PDB entry 5ND4 | electron microscopy, 4.40 A resolution (low resolution: residue-level contacts below are approximate; hydrogen-bond / salt-bridge calls are withheld) | chains C and B of the 3 polymer chains in the assembly

Chain C:
Protein: Kinesin-like protein KIF20A
Organism: Mus musculus
Reference sequence: P97329 (KI20A_MOUSE); numbering as in UniProt (aligned over 21-521)
Chain sequence (501 residues; numbered 21 to 521; the number before each row is that of its first residue):
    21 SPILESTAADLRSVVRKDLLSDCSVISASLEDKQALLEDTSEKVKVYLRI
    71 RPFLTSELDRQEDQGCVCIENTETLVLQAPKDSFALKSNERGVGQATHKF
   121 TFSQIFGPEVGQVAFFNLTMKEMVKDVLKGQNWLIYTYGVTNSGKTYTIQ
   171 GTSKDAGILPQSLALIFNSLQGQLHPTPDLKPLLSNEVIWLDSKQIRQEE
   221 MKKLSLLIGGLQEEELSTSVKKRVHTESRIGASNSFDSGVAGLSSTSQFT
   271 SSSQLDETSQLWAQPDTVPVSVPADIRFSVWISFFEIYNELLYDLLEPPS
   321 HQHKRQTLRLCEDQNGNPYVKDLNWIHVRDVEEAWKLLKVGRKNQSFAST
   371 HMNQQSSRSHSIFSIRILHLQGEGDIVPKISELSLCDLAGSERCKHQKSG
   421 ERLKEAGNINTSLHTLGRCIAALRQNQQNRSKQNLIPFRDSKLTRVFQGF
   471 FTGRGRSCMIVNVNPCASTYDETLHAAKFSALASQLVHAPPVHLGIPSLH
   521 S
Not modelled in the structure: 21-60, 191-295, 392-397, 509-521
Metal / ion sites: Mg2+: Ser-377 (together with ADP)
Small-molecule neighbours:
  - ADP (adenosine-5'-diphosphate): Arg-69, Ile-70, Arg-71, Pro-72, Pro-128, Val-160, Thr-161, Asn-162, Ser-163, Gly-164, Lys-165, Thr-166, Tyr-167, Asn-373, Gln-375, Ser-377, Asp-407, Gly-410
  - tetrafluoroaluminate (ALF): Thr-161, Lys-165, Thr-166, Asn-373, Gln-375, Ser-376, Ser-377, Leu-408, Ala-409, Gly-410
Curated features (UniProtKB/Swiss-Prot):
  - binding site (ATP): Gly-159 to Thr-166
  - modified residue: Ser-21 (Phosphoserine)
What the authors report for this chain:
  - conformationally variable residues (order/disorder transition): Ser-61 to Val-64, Gln-505 to His-508
  - post-translational modification sites: Thr-197 (citing earlier work)

Chain B:
Protein: Tubulin beta-2B chain
Organism: Bos taurus
Reference sequence: Q6B856 (TBB2B_BOVIN); the author numbering skips numbers that UniProt does not, so the offset changes along the chain: 2-44 = UniProt 2-44; 47-360 = UniProt 45-358; 369-437 = UniProt 359-427
Chain sequence (426 residues; row label = number of the first residue in the row; note: 10 numbers in that range are skipped by the numbering (no residue carries them; nothing is unmodelled there)):
     2 REIVHIQAGQCGNQIGAKFWEVISDEHGIDPTGSYHGDSDLQL
    47 ERINVYYNEAAGNKYVPRAILVDLEPGTMDSVRSGPFGQIFRPDNFVFGQ
    97 SGAGNNWAKGHYTEGAELVDSVLDVVRKESESCDCLQGFQLTHSLGGGTG
   147 SGMGTLLISKIREEYPDRIMNTFSVVPSPKVSDTVVEPYNATLSVHQLVE
   197 NTDETYCIDNEALYDICFRTLKLTTPTYGDLNHLVSATMSGVTTCLRFPG
   247 QLNADLRKLAVNMVPFPRLHFFMPGFAPLTSRGSQQYRALTVPELTQQMF
   297 DAKNMMAACDPRHGRYLTVAAVFRGRMSMKEVDEQMLNVQNKNSSYFVEW
   347 IPNNVKTAVCDIPP
   369 RGLKMSATFIGNSTAIQELFKRISEQFTAMFRRKAFLHWYTGEGMDEMEF
   419 TEAESNMNDLVSEYQQYQD
Sequence notes: conflict Ala-57 (Thr55 in Q6B856), Val-172 (Met170 in Q6B856), Ala-298 (Ser296 in Q6B856), Val-318 (Ile316 in Q6B856)
Small-molecule neighbours:
  - GDP (guanosine-5'-diphosphate): Gly-10, Gln-11, Cys-12, Gln-15, Ile-16, Asn-101, Ser-140, Gly-142, Gly-143, Gly-144, Thr-145, Gly-146, Val-171, Asp-179, Thr-180, Glu-183, Asn-206, Leu-209, Tyr-224, Asn-228
  - taxol (TA1): Glu-22, Val-23, Asp-26, Glu-27, Leu-217, Asp-226, His-229, Leu-230, Ala-233, Ser-236, Gly-237, Phe-272, Pro-274, Leu-275, Thr-276, Ser-277, Arg-278, Arg-320, Pro-360, Arg-369, Gly-370, Leu-371
Curated features (UniProtKB/Swiss-Prot):
  - binding site (GTP): Gln-11, Glu-71, Ser-140, Gly-144, Thr-145, Gly-146, Asn-206, Asn-228
  - binding site (Mg(2+)): Glu-71
  - modified residue: Ser-40 (Phosphoserine), Lys-60 (N6-acetyllysine), Ser-174 (Phosphoserine), Thr-287 (Phosphothreonine), Thr-292 (Phosphothreonine), Arg-320 (Omega-N-methylarginine)
  - cross-link (Glycyl lysine isopeptide (Lys-Gly)): Lys-60 (interchain with G-Cter in ubiquitin), Lys-326 (interchain with G-Cter in ubiquitin)

How chain C and chain B interact:
Residue-residue contacts - 20 pairs, chain C then chain B:
  Leu-311(C) / Glu-159(B)
  Thr-327(C) / Glu-159(B)
  Arg-329(C) / Asp-414(B)
  Arg-329(C) / Glu-417(B)
  Cys-331(C) / Glu-420(B)
  Glu-332(C) / Met-416(B)
  Glu-332(C) / Glu-420(B)
  Asp-333(C) / Met-416(B)
  Gln-334(C) / Met-416(B)
  Lys-424(C) / Asp-163(B)
  Gln-453(C) / Gln-434(B)
  Asn-454(C) / Gln-434(B)
  Leu-455(C) / Gln-434(B)
  Arg-459(C) / Arg-264(B)
  Arg-459(C) / Ser-423(B)
  Arg-459(C) / Asn-424(B)
  Arg-459(C) / Asp-427(B)
  Asp-460(C) / Glu-431(B)
  Arg-465(C) / Glu-196(B)
  Arg-465(C) / Glu-420(B)
Interface residues without a listed pair, chain C (16 interface residues in all): Gln-326, Arg-438
Interface residues without a listed pair, chain B (17 interface residues in all): Lys-156, Pro-162, His-192, Pro-263

Summary:
16 residues of chain C face 17 of chain B across their interface. Ligands of chain C: ADP and
tetrafluoroaluminate. Chain B binds GDP and taxol. From the paper: a modification site at Thr-197(C);
conformational variability at Ser-61(C) and Gln-505(C).
Here chain C is Kinesin-like protein KIF20A (Mus musculus) and chain B is Tubulin beta-2B chain (Bos taurus).
Entry 5ND4 (Microtubule-bound MKLP2 motor domain in the presence of ADP.AlFx) was determined by electron
microscopy (same publication as 5ND2, 5ND3 and 5ND7).
